Entry 5W2P (X-ray diffraction, 2.00 A resolution); this record covers chain A.

== Chain A ==
Molecule: 3-oxoacyl-[acyl-carrier-protein] synthase 1
Source organism: Mycobacterium tuberculosis (strain ATCC 35801 / TMC 107 / Erdman)
Notes: EC 2.3.1.41
UniProt: H8ESN0 (FAB1_MYCTE); residues 1-416 here = UniProt positions 1-416
Chain sequence (439 residues; numbered -22 to 416; the number before each row is that of its first residue; numbers below 1 keep their minus sign (Met-22 is residue -22)):
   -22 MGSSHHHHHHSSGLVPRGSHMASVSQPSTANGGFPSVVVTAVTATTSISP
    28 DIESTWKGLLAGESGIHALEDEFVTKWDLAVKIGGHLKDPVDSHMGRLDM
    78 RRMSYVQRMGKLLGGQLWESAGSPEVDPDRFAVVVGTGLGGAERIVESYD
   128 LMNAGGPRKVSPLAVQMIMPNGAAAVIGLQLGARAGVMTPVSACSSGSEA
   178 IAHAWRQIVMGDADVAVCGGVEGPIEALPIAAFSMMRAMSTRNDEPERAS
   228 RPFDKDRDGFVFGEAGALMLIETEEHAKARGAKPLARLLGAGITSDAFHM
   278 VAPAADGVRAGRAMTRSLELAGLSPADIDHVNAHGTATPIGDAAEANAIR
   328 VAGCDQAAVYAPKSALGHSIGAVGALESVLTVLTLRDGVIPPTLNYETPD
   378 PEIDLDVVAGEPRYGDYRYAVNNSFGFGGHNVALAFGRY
Disordered / not traced: -22 to 2
Sequence notes: initiating methionine (-22); expression tag (-21 to 0); engineered mutation Val1 (Met in H8ESN0)
Ion coordination: Na+: Asn309, Ala310, Glu354, Asn399, Asn400
Residues lining bound ligands:
  - N-(1-methylindazol-6-yl)butane-1-sulfonamide (6U5), molecule 1: Gly115, Leu116, Ala119, Glu120, Ile122, Val142, Ile145, Met146, Ala170, Glu199, Leu205, Pro206, Ala209, Phe210, Ile347
  - N-(1-methylindazol-6-yl)butane-1-sulfonamide (6U5), molecule 2: Leu116, Gly117, Glu120, Glu199, Gly200, Pro201, Ile202, Glu203, Pro206, Phe210, Phe239, Gly240, Glu241, His345, Ser346, Ile347
  - 3,3',3''-phosphanetriyltripropanoic acid (TCE): Trp95, Pro101, Glu102, Val103, Pro105, Phe108, Leu156, Gln157, Leu158, Gly159, Arg161
UniProt features mapped onto this chain:
  - active site (For beta-ketoacyl synthase activity): Cys171, His311, His345
  - binding site (substrate): His311, His345
From the paper describing this entry:
  - binding site for N-(1-methylindazol-6-yl)butane-1-sulfonamide: Gly115, Asn148, Ala170, Glu199, Gly200, Ile202, Pro206, Phe239, His345, Ile347
  - mutagenesis - A119T, I122S, V123A, I145T, P206T, M213L, G240S: increased growth in response to N-(1-methylindazol-6-yl)butane-1-sulfonamide
  - conformationally variable residues (side-chain flip): Phe404
  - catalytic residues: Cys171, His311 (citing earlier work)

== In short ==
Chain A binds N-(1-methylindazol-6-yl)butane-1-sulfonamide and 3,3',3''-phosphanetriyltripropanoic acid. The
Na+ site is built by Asn309, Ala310, Glu354, Asn399 and Asn400. UniProt lists 3 active-site residues and
substrate-binding residues His311 and His345. From the paper: catalytic residues Cys171 and His311; A119T,
I122S and V123A, among others, increase growth in response to N-(1-methylindazol-6-yl)butane-1-sulfonamide; 7
substitutions were tested in all.
Chain A is 3-oxoacyl-[acyl-carrier-protein] synthase 1 (Mycobacterium tuberculosis (strain ATCC 35801 / TMC
107 / Erdman)); the structure, Crystal structure of Mycobacterium tuberculosis KasA in complex with 6U5, was
determined by X-ray diffraction together with 5W2O, 5W2Q and 5W2S from the same study.
